4K3O - chains A and B of the 3 polymer chains in the assembly; structure by X-ray diffraction, 2.00 A resolution.

== Chain A (and B) ==
Protein: DNA polymerase III subunit beta
From: Escherichia coli
Notes: EC 2.7.7.7; chain B of this document is another copy of the same molecule, construct and numbering; everything in this record applies to it too
UniProtKB: P0A988 (DPO3B_ECOLI); residue numbers follow UniProt; this construct covers 1-366
Amino-acid sequence (366 residues; row label = number of the first residue in the row):
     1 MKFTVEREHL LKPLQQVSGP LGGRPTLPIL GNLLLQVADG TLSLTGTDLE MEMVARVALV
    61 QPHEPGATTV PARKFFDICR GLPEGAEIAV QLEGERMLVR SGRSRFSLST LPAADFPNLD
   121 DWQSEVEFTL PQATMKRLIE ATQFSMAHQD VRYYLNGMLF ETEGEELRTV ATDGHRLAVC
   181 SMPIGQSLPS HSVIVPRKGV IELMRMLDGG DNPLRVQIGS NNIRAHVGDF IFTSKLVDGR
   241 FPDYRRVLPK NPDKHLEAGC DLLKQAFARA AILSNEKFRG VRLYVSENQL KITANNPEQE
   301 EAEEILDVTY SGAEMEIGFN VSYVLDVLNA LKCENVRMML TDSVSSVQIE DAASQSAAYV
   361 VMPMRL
Disordered / not traced: 22-26, 366 (chain B: 21-26)
Disulfides: Cys260-Cys333
Metal / ion sites: Ca2+ near Gly280 (its only coordinating residue here)
UniProt features mapped onto this chain:
  - binding site (DNA): Arg24, Arg73, Gln149, Tyr153, Tyr154
  - mutagenesis: Arg24 (R24A: Mild defect in DNA replication, impaired loading of clamp on DNA, polymerase speed is wild-type. More severe replication defect and very poor clamp loading; when associated with A-149), Gly66 (G66E: In dnaN159; a temperature- and UV-sensitive mutation, displays altered DNA polymerase usage, chronically induced SOS response; when associated with A-174), Ala133 (A133T: Reduction of synthesis of beta*, probably due to mutation of its promoter), Met135 (M135L: 3-fold reduction of synthesis of beta*, probably due to loss of its start codon), Met146 (M146L: No effect on synthesis of beta*), Gln149 (Q149A: Mild defect in DNA replication, impaired loading of clamp on DNA, polymerase speed is wild-type. More severe replication defect and very poor clamp loading; when associated with A-24), Tyr153 to Tyr154 (Very poor loading of clamp on DNA, polymerase speed is wild-type), Gly174 (G174A: In dnaN159; a temperature- and UV-sensitive mutation, displays altered DNA polymerase usage, chronically induced SOS response; when associated with A-66), Gln265 to Leu366 (In dnaN806; temperature sensitive), Ile272 to Leu273 (Monomeric in solution, binds very tightly to subunit delta (holA). The monomer binds tightly to linear and circular DNA. Cannot bind both Pol III and IV simultaneously)

== How chain A and chain B interact ==
Residue-residue contacts (66):
  Pro71(A) with Glu300(B)
  Lys74(A) with Ile272(B); Asn296(B); Glu298(B), salt bridge; Glu300(B), salt bridge
  Asp77(A) with Ile272(B)
  Ile78(A) with Ile272(B)
  Gly81(A) with Arg269(B), hydrogen bond (backbone-side chain)
  Leu82(A) with Arg269(B)
  Arg96(A) with Glu298(B), hydrogen bond (side chain-backbone); Gln299(B), hydrogen bond (side chain-backbone); Glu300(B); Glu301(B), salt bridge
  Arg103(A) with Gln289(B); Glu303(B); Glu304(B); Ile305(B), hydrogen bond (backbone-backbone); Leu306(B); Asp307(B), salt bridge
  Ser104(A) with Arg269(B); Glu303(B); Glu304(B), hydrogen bond
  Arg105(A) with Ala302(B); Glu303(B), hydrogen bond (backbone-backbone)
  Phe106(A) with Arg269(B); Glu301(B); Ala302(B), hydrophobic; Glu304(B)
  Ser107(A) with Leu273(B); Glu300(B); Glu301(B), hydrogen bond (backbone-backbone)
  Leu108(A) with Leu273(B), hydrophobic; Glu300(B)
  Ser109(A) with Glu300(B), hydrogen bond
  Arg269(A) with Gly81(B), hydrogen bond (side chain-backbone); Leu82(B); Ser104(B), hydrogen bond; Phe106(B)
  Ile272(A) with Lys74(B); Asp77(B); Ile78(B)
  Leu273(A) with Lys74(B); Ser107(B); Leu108(B), hydrophobic
  Gln289(A) with Arg103(B)
  Asn296(A) with Lys74(B)
  Glu298(A) with Arg96(B), hydrogen bond (backbone-side chain)
  Gln299(A) with Arg96(B)
  Glu300(A) with Pro71(B); Lys74(B), salt bridge; Ser107(B); Leu108(B); Ser109(B), hydrogen bond
  Glu301(A) with Arg105(B); Phe106(B); Ser107(B), hydrogen bond (backbone-backbone)
  Ala302(A) with Arg105(B); Phe106(B), hydrophobic
  Glu303(A) with Arg103(B); Ser104(B); Arg105(B), salt bridge
  Glu304(A) with Arg103(B); Ser104(B), hydrogen bond; Phe106(B)
  Ile305(A) with Arg103(B), hydrogen bond (backbone-backbone)
  Asp307(A) with Arg103(B), salt bridge
Interface residues without a listed pair, chain A (30 interface residues in all): Pro83, Glu276
Interface residues without a listed pair, chain B (30 interface residues in all): Pro83

== Summary ==
The chain A/chain B interface involves 30 residues from each chain, with 15 hydrogen bonds and 7 salt bridges.
Polar pairs include Lys74(A)-Glu298(B), Lys74(A)-Glu300(B) and Arg96(A)-Glu301(B). UniProt lists 5 DNA-binding
residues and 13 mutagenesis sites on chain A.
Both chains are DNA polymerase III subunit beta (Escherichia coli). Entry 4K3O (E. coli sliding clamp in
complex with AcQADLF) was determined by X-ray diffraction, deposited together with 4K3P, 4K3Q and 4K3R.
